Entry 5GJA (X-ray diffraction, 2.10 A resolution); this record covers chains B and E of the 8 polymer chains in the assembly.

# Chain B (and E)
Molecule: 1-aminocyclopropane-1-carboxylate oxidase 2
Source organism: Arabidopsis thaliana
Notes: EC 1.14.17.4; chain E of this document is another copy of the same molecule, construct and numbering; everything in this record applies to it too
UniProt: Q41931 (ACCO2_ARATH); residue numbers follow UniProt; this construct covers 1-303
Amino-acid sequence (303 residues; numbered 1 to 303; the number before each row is that of its first residue):
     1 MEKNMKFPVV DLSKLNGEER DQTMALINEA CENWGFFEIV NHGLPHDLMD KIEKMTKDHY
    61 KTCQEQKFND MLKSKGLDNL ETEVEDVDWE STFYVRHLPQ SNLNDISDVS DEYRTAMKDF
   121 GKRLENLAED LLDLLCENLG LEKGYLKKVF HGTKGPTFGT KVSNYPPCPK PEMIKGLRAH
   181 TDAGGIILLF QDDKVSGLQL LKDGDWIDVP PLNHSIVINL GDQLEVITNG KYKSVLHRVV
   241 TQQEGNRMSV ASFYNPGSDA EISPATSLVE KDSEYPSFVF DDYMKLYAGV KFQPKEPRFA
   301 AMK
Not modelled in the structure: 1-5 (chain E: 1-5, 71-80)
UniProt features mapped onto this chain:
  - binding site (Fe cation): H180, D182, H237
  - binding site (2-oxoglutarate): R247
Metal / ion sites: Zn2+: D182, H237 (together with pyridine-2-carboxylic acid)
Small-molecule neighbours: pyridine-2-carboxylic acid (6PC): K161, Y165, L177, H180, D182, I187, L189, N219, H237, A251, F253
What the authors report for this chain:
  - mutagenesis - K161A/A251L, K161A/F253A, H180A: abolished binding to pyridine-2-carboxylic acid
  - binding site for pyridine-2-carboxylic acid: K161, I187, L189, A251, F253, K291
  - mutagenesis - K161A: decreased binding to pyridine-2-carboxylic acid
  - mutagenesis - K161A: decreased catalytic activity
  - mutagenesis - K161A/A251L, K161A/F253A: abolished catalytic activity

# Interface between chain B and chain E
Residue-residue contacts - 7 pairs, chain B then chain E:
  K61(B) with S107(E), hydrogen bond (backbone-side chain)
  T62(B) with S107(E), hydrogen bond (backbone-side chain)
  Q66(B) with C63(E); S107(E); D108(E); V109(E); S110(E)
Other interface residues (no listed pair), chain B (5 interface residues in all): C63, N69
Other interface residues (no listed pair), chain E (6 interface residues in all): T62

# Summary
5 residues of chain B and 6 residues of chain E are in contact, with 2 hydrogen bonds. Among the polar pairs
are K61(B)-S107(E) and T62(B)-S107(E). The paper reports a binding site for pyridine-2-carboxylic acid at
K161(B), I187(B) and L189(B) among others; K161A/A251L, K161A/F253A and H180A of chain B abolish binding to
pyridine-2-carboxylic acid.
Chain B and chain E are both 1-aminocyclopropane-1-carboxylate oxidase 2 (Arabidopsis thaliana); the
structure, Crystal structure of Arabidopsis thaliana ACO2 in complex with 2-PA, was determined by X-ray
diffraction (same publication as 5GJ9).
